Entry 6KR7 (X-ray diffraction, 4.00 A resolution); this record covers chain A.

== Chain A ==
Molecule: Leucine--tRNA ligase, cytoplasmic
Source organism: Homo sapiens
Notes: EC 6.1.1.4
Reference sequence: Q9P2J5 (SYLC_HUMAN); residue numbers follow UniProt; this construct covers 1-1176
Sequence (1188 residues; numbered -11 to 1176; the number before each row is that of its first residue; numbers below 1 keep their minus sign (Met-11 is residue -11)):
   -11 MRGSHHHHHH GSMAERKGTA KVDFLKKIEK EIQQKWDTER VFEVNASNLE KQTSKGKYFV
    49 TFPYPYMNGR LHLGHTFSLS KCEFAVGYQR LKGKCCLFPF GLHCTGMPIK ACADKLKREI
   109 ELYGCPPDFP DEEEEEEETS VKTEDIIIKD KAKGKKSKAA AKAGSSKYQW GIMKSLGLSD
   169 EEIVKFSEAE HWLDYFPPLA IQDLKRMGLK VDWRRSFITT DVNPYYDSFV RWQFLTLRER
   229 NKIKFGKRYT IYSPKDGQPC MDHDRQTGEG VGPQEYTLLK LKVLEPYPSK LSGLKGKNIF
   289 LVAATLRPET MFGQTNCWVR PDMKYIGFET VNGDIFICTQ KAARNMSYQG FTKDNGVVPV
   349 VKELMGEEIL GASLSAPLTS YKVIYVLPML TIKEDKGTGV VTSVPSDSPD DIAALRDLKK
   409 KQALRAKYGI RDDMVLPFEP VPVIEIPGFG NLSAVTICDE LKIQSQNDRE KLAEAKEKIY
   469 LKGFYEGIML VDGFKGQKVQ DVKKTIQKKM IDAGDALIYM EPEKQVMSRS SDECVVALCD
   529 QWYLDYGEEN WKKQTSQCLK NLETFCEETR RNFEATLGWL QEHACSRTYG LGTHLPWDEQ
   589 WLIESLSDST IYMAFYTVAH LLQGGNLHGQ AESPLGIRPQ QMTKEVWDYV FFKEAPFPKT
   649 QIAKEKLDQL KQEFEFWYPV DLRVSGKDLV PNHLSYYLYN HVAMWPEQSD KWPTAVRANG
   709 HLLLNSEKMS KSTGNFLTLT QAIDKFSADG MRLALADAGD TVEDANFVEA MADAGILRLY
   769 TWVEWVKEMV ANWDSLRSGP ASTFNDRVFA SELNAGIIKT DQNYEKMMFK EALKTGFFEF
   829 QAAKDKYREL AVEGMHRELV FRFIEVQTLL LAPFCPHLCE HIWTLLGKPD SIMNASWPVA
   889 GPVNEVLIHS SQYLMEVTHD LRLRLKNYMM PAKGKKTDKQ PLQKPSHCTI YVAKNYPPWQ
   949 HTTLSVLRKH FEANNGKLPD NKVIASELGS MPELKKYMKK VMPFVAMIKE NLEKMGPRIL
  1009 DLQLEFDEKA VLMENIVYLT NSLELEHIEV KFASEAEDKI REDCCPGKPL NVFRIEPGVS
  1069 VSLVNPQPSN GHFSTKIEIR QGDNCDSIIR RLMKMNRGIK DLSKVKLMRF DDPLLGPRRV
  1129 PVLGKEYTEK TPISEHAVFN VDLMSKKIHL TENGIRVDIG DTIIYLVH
Disordered / not traced: -11 to 6, 119-155, 917-932, 1062-1176
Differences from the reference sequence: initiating methionine (-11); expression tag (-10 to 0)
Curated features (UniProtKB/Swiss-Prot):
  - motif: His60 to His63 ('HIGH' region), Lys716 to Ser720 ('KMSKS' region)
  - binding site (L-leucine): Tyr52, Tyr54, Leu594, Ser597
  - binding site (ATP): Lys719
  - modified residue: Ser167 (Phosphoserine), Ser720 (Phosphoserine), Lys970 (N6-acetyllysine), Lys1047 (N6-acetyllysine)
  - natural variant: Tyr373 (Y373C: In ILFS1)
  - mutagenesis: Arg236 to Gly256 (Loss of leucyl-tRNA ligase activity. Decreased activity in post-transfer editing of tRNA(Leu) mischarged with methionine), Pro242 (P242E: Reduced leucyl-tRNA ligase activity), Gly245 (G245A: No effect on leucyl-tRNA ligase activity; G245D/R: Reduced leucyl-tRNA ligase activity; G245P: Loss of leucyl-tRNA ligase activity), Pro247 (P247A: Reduced leucyl-tRNA ligase activity), Asp250 (D250A: Reduced leucyl-tRNA ligase activity. Decreased activity in pre-transfer editing and no effect on post-transfer editing of tRNA(Leu) mischarged with methionine ...), Val514 to Tyr534 (Loss of leucyl-tRNA ligase activity. Decreased activity in post-transfer editing of tRNA(Leu) mischarged with methionine), Ser519 (S519G: Reduced leucyl-tRNA ligase activity), Val523 (V523I: Reduced leucyl-tRNA ligase activity), Ala525 (A525S: Reduced leucyl-tRNA ligase activity), Cys527 (C527E: Reduced leucyl-tRNA ligase activity)
Residues lining bound ligands:
  - leucine (LEU): Ala292, Thr293, Leu294, Arg295, Val389, Thr390, Val392, Ser396, Asp399
  - 5'-O-(L-leucylsulfamoyl)adenosine (LSS): Phe50, Pro51, Tyr52, Pro53, Tyr54, His60, Gly62, His63, Phe65, Ser66, His91, His251, Leu594, Ser597, Tyr600, Arg671, Ser673, Gly674, Asp676, Leu677, His681, Gly708, His709, Leu710, Met717
From the paper describing this entry:
  - mutagenesis - Y52A/Y54A, Y52A/Y54A/H91A, H91A: abolished binding to leucine
  - mutagenesis - H60A/H63A, E257A, S673A/D676A: decreased binding to leucine
  - mutagenesis - N802C/G889C, A888P/G889P: unchanged binding to leucine

== Summary ==
Ligands of chain A: leucine and 5'-O-(L-leucylsulfamoyl)adenosine. From UniProt: 4 L-leucine-binding residues,
ATP-binding residue Lys719 and 8 mutagenesis sites. The paper reports that Y52A/Y54A, Y52A/Y54A/H91A and H91A
abolish binding to leucine; H60A/H63A, E257A and S673A/D676A reduce binding to leucine; 8 substitutions were
tested in all.
Chain A is Leucine--tRNA ligase, cytoplasmic (Homo sapiens); the structure, Crystal structure of methylated
human leucyl-tRNA synthetase, Leu-AMS-bound form, was determined by X-ray diffraction (same publication as
6KID, 6KIE and 6KQY).
